Entry 7YFD (electron microscopy, 3.10 A resolution); this record covers chains B and C of the 6 polymer chains in the assembly.

== Chain B ==
Molecule: Guanine nucleotide-binding protein G(I)/G(S)/G(T) subunit beta-1
Source organism: Homo sapiens
UniProtKB: P62873 (GBB1_HUMAN); residues 2-340 here = UniProt positions 2-340
Amino-acid sequence (388 residues; numbered -21 to 366; the number before each row is that of its first residue; numbers below 1 keep their minus sign (Met-21 is residue -21)):
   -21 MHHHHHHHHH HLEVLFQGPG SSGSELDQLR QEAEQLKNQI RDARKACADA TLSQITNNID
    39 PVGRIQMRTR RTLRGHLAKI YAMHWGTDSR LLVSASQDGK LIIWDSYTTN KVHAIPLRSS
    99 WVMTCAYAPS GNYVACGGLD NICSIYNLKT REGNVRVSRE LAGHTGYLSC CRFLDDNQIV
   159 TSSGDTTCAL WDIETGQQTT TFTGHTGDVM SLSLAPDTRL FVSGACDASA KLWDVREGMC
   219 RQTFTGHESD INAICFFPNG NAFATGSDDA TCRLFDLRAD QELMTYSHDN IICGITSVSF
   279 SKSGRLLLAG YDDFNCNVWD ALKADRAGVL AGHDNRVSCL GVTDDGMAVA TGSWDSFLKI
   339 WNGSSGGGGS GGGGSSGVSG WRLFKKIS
Unresolved in the structure: -21 to 1, 344-366
Differences from the reference sequence: initiating methionine (-21); expression tag (-20 to 1, 341-366)
UniProt features mapped onto this chain:
  - modified residue: Ser2 (N-acetylserine), His266 (Phosphohistidine)

== Chain C ==
Molecule: scFv16
Source organism: Mus musculus
Notes: antibody fragment or engineered binder
Amino-acid sequence (259 residues; numbered 1 to 259; the number before each row is that of its first residue):
     1 DVQLVESGGG LVQPGGSRKL SCSASGFAFS SFGMHWVRQA PEKGLEWVAY ISSGSGTIYY
    61 ADTVKGRFTI SRDDPKNTLF LQMTSLRSED TAMYYCVRSI YYYGSSPFDF WGQGTTLTVS
   121 SGGGGSGGGG SGGGGSDIVM TQATSSVPVT PGESVSISCR SSKSLLHSNG NTYLYWFLQR
   181 PGQSPQLLIY RMSNLASGVP DRFSGSGSGT AFTLTISRLE AEDVGVYYCM QHLEYPLTFG
   241 AGTKLELKAA AHHHHHHHH
Unresolved in the structure: 122-133, 248-259
Disulfides: Cys22-Cys96, Cys159-Cys229

== Interface between chain B and chain C ==
Contacting residue pairs - 12 pairs, chain B then chain C:
  Asp66(B) - Tyr103(C)
  Arg68(B) - Tyr103(C)
  Leu69(B) - Tyr103(C)  hydrophobic
  Val90(B) - Tyr102(C)  hydrophobic
  Arg129(B) - Val2(C)
  Arg129(B) - Arg98(C)  hydrogen bond (backbone-side chain)
  Arg129(B) - Phe110(C)
  Glu130(B) - Gly26(C)
  Glu130(B) - Phe27(C)
  Glu130(B) - Ala28(C)  hydrogen bond (backbone-backbone)
  Gly131(B) - Phe32(C)
  Asn132(B) - Ala28(C)
Also at the interface, not in a pair above, chain B (9 interface residues in all): His91
Also at the interface, not in a pair above, chain C (12 interface residues in all): Asp1, Ile100, Asp109

== Overview ==
9 residues of chain B face 12 of chain C across their interface; the contacts include 2 hydrogen bonds. Polar
contacts include Arg129(B)-Arg98(C) and Glu130(B)-Ala28(C).
Chain B is Guanine nucleotide-binding protein G(I)/G(S)/G(T) subunit beta-1 (Homo sapiens) and chain C is
scFv16 (Mus musculus); the structure, Cryo-EM structure of the imetit-bound histamine H4 receptor and Gq
complex, was determined by electron microscopy, deposited together with 7YFC.
